2ZF0 - chains L and H of the 3 polymer chains in the assembly; structure by X-ray diffraction, 2.20 A resolution.

Chain L:
Name: Thrombin Light Chain
Organism: Homo sapiens
Notes: EC 3.4.21.5
UniProtKB: P00734 (THRB_HUMAN); residues 1-14 here correspond to UniProt positions 336-349 (UniProt number = residue number + 335)
Chain sequence (36 residues; numbered 1 to 14 plus 22 insertion-coded residues; the number before each row is that of its first residue; a row labelled like 14A-14N holds insertion residues (14A, then the next letters in order)):
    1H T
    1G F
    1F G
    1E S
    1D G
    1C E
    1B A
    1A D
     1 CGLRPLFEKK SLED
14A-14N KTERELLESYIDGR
Unresolved in the structure: 1H, 1G, 1F, 1E, 1D, 14L-14N
Curated features (UniProtKB/Swiss-Prot):
  - site: Arg14N (Cleavage)

Chain H:
Name: Thrombin Heavy Chain
Organism: Homo sapiens
Notes: EC 3.4.21.5
UniProtKB: P00734 (THRB_HUMAN); the construct lacks a stretch of the UniProt sequence and is renumbered around it, so the offset changes along the chain: 16-36 = UniProt 364-384; 37-60 = UniProt 386-409; 61-77 = UniProt 419-435; 78-97 = UniProt 437-456; 7 more segments
Chain sequence (259 residues; row label = number of the first residue in the row; note: 1 number in that range is skipped by the numbering (no residue carries it; nothing is unmodelled there); a row labelled like 60A-60I holds insertion residues (60A, then the next letters in order)):
    16 IVEGSDAEIG MSPWQVMLFR K
   36A S
    37 PQELLCGASL ISDRWVLTAA HCLL
60A-60I YPPWDKNFT
    61 ENDLLVRIGK HSRTRYE
   77A R
    78 NIEKISMLEK IYIHPRYNWR
   97A E
    98 NLDRDIALMK LKKPVAFSDY IHPVCLPDRE TA
129A-129C ASL
   130 LQAGYKGRVT GWGNLKETWT
149A-149E ANVGK
   150 GQPSVLQVVN LPIVERPVCK DSTRIRITDN MFCAG
  184A Y
   185 KP
186A-186D DEGK
   187 RGDACEGDSG GPFVMKSP
204A-204B FN
   205 NRWYQMGIVS WGE
   219 GCD
  221A R
   222 DGKYGFYTHV FRLKKWIQKV IDQFGE
Unresolved in the structure: 148-149, 149A-149E, 247
Cystine bridges: Cys42-Cys58, Cys168-Cys182, Cys191-Cys220
Ligand contacts: 51U (D-phenylalanyl-N-(3-methylbenzyl)-L-prolinamide): His57, Tyr60A, Trp60D, Glu97A, Asn98, Leu99, Ile174, Asp189, Ala190, Cys191, Glu192, Ser195, Val213, Ser214, Trp215, Gly216, Glu217, Gly219, Cys220, Gly226, Phe227, Tyr228
Curated features (UniProtKB/Swiss-Prot):
  - region: Ala183 to Val200 (High affinity receptor-binding region which is also known as the TP508 peptide)
  - active site (Charge relay system): His57, Asp102, Ser195
  - glycosylation: Asn60G (N-linked (GlcNAc...) (complex) asparagine)

How chain L and chain H interact:
Pairs across the interface (63):
  Cys1(L) - Pro120(H)
  Cys1(L) - Val121(H)
  Cys1(L) - Cys122(H)  disulfide
  Cys1(L) - Arg206(H)  hydrogen bond (backbone-side chain)
  Asp1A(L) - His119(H)  hydrogen bond (backbone-side chain)
  Asp1A(L) - Arg206(H)
  Ala1B(L) - Arg206(H)  hydrogen bond (backbone-side chain)
  Glu1C(L) - Ile47(H)
  Glu1C(L) - Ser48(H)
  Glu1C(L) - Asp49(H)  hydrogen bond (side chain-backbone)
  Glu1C(L) - Phe114(H)
  Glu1C(L) - Pro120(H)
  Gly2(L) - Trp29(H)
  Gly2(L) - Pro120(H)  hydrogen bond (backbone-backbone)
  Gly2(L) - Val121(H)
  Gly2(L) - Cys122(H)
  Gly2(L) - Arg206(H)
  Gly2(L) - Trp207(H)  hydrogen bond (backbone-backbone)
  Leu3(L) - His119(H)  hydrogen bond (backbone-side chain)
  Leu3(L) - Asn205(H)
  Leu3(L) - Arg206(H)
  Arg4(L) - Gly25(H)
  Arg4(L) - Met26(H)  hydrogen bond (side chain-backbone)
  Arg4(L) - Pro28(H)
  Arg4(L) - Trp29(H)
  Arg4(L) - Arg137(H)
  Arg4(L) - Trp207(H)
  Pro5(L) - Ser115(H)
  Pro5(L) - Asp116(H)
  Pro5(L) - His119(H)
  Leu6(L) - Asp116(H)
  Phe7(L) - Glu23(H)
  Phe7(L) - Ile24(H)
  Phe7(L) - Gly25(H)
  Phe7(L) - Met26(H)
  Glu8(L) - Lys202(H)  salt bridge
  Glu8(L) - Asn205(H)
  Glu8(L) - Trp207(H)  hydrogen bond
  Asp14(L) - Glu23(H)
  Asp14(L) - Met26(H)
  Asp14(L) - Arg137(H)  salt bridge
  Asp14(L) - Trp207(H)
  Lys14A(L) - Glu23(H)  hydrogen bond (backbone-side chain)
  Thr14B(L) - Arg137(H)  hydrogen bond
  Thr14B(L) - Asn159(H)  hydrogen bond
  Glu14C(L) - Arg137(H)
  Glu14C(L) - Lys202(H)  salt bridge
  Glu14E(L) - Lys135(H)  salt bridge
  Glu14E(L) - Asn159(H)  hydrogen bond
  Glu14E(L) - Tyr184A(H)  hydrogen bond
  Leu14F(L) - Lys135(H)
  Leu14F(L) - Gly136(H)
  Leu14F(L) - Asn159(H)
  Leu14F(L) - Trp207(H)  hydrophobic
  Ser14I(L) - Gly133(H)
  Ser14I(L) - Tyr134(H)
  Ser14I(L) - Lys135(H)  hydrogen bond (side chain-backbone)
  Tyr14J(L) - Tyr134(H)  hydrophobic
  Tyr14J(L) - Lys135(H)  hydrogen bond (side chain-backbone)
  Tyr14J(L) - Met201(H)
  Tyr14J(L) - Lys202(H)  hydrogen bond (side chain-backbone)
  Tyr14J(L) - Pro204(H)
  Ile14K(L) - Tyr134(H)  hydrogen bond (backbone-side chain)
Interface residues without a listed pair, chain L (21 interface residues in all): Leu14G
Interface residues without a listed pair, chain H (30 interface residues in all): Tyr117
Inter-chain disulfides: Cys1(L)-Cys122(H)

Summary:
21 residues of chain L face 30 of chain H across their interface, with 1 disulfide bond, 18 hydrogen bonds and
4 salt bridges. Polar pairs include Glu8(L)-Lys202(H), Glu14E(L)-Lys135(H) and Asp14(L)-Arg137(H). Ligands of
chain H: compound 51U. UniProt lists 3 active-site residues on chain H.
Here chain L is Thrombin Light Chain and chain H is Thrombin Heavy Chain, both from Homo sapiens. Entry 2ZF0
(Exploring Thrombin S1 Pocket) was determined by X-ray diffraction.
